8WVX - chains C and D of the 4 polymer chains in the assembly; structure by electron microscopy, 3.32 A resolution.

Chain C (and D):
Molecule: Norrin
Organism: Homo sapiens
Notes: chain D of this document is another copy of the same molecule, construct and numbering; everything in this record applies to it too
UniProt: Q00604 (NDP_HUMAN); residues 31-133 here = UniProt positions 31-133
Amino-acid sequence (103 residues; numbered 31 to 133; the number before each row is that of its first residue):
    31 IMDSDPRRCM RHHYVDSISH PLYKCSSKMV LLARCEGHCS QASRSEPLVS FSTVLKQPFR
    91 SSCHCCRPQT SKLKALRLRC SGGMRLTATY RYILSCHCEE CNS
Unresolved in the structure: 31-33 (chain D: 31-34)
Cystine bridges: C55-C110, C65-C126, C69-C128
Curated features (UniProtKB/Swiss-Prot):
  - natural variant: R38 (R38C: In ND and EVR2), C39 (C39R: In ND), R41 (R41K: In EVR2; R41S: In persistent fetal vasculature syndrome), H42 (H42R: In EVR2), H43 (H43Q: In ND; H43R: In ND), Y44 (Y44C: In ND), V45 (V45E: In ND; V45M: In ND), K54 (K54N: In EVR2), C55 (C55R: In ND), K58 (K58N: In ND and EVR2), V60 (V60E: In ND), L61 (L61F: In ND; L61I: In EVR2; L61P: In ND), 30 further natural variant entries in UniProt
  - mutagenesis: C95 (C95A: Impairs oligomerization)

Interface between chain C and chain D:
Cross-chain cystine bridges: C93(C)-C95(D), C95(C)-C93(D)
Contacting residue pairs (50):
  Y44(C) with P77(D)
  I48(C) with V79(D), hydrophobic; F81(D), hydrophobic
  S49(C) with F81(D)
  H50(C) with F81(D)
  A63(C) with P77(D)
  R64(C) with E76(D)
  C65(C) with R74(D); S75(D), hydrogen bond (backbone-backbone)
  E66(C) with S73(D)
  G67(C) with S73(D)
  H68(C) with S70(D), hydrogen bond (side chain-backbone); A72(D)
  A72(C) with H68(D)
  S73(C) with E66(D); G67(D)
  R74(C) with C65(D); E66(D), salt bridge
  S75(C) with R64(D); C65(D), hydrogen bond (backbone-backbone); P98(D)
  P77(C) with Y44(D); A63(D)
  V79(C) with Y120(D), hydrophobic
  S80(C) with A118(D); T119(D)
  F81(C) with I48(D), hydrophobic; S49(D); H50(D); T117(D)
  L85(C) with L103(D), hydrophobic
  F89(C) with R121(D); I123(D), hydrophobic
  C93(C) with C95(D), disulfide
  H94(C) with C93(D)
  C95(C) with C93(D), disulfide
  C96(C) with S73(D), hydrogen bond (backbone-side chain)
  R97(C) with N132(D)
  P98(C) with S75(D)
  S101(C) with F89(D)
  L103(C) with L85(D), hydrophobic
  T117(C) with F81(D)
  A118(C) with S80(D); F81(D), hydrophobic
  T119(C) with S80(D), hydrogen bond (backbone-backbone)
  R121(C) with P88(D)
  I123(C) with S75(D); F89(D), hydrophobic
  C131(C) with C131(D), hydrogen bond; N132(D)
Other interface residues (no listed pair), chain C (42 interface residues in all): P51, L62, S70, E76, S82, P88, L108, Y120
Other interface residues (no listed pair), chain D (44 interface residues in all): P51, L62, L78, S82, S91, H94, C96, S101, L116

In short:
42 residues of chain C face 44 of chain D across their interface; the contacts include 2 disulfide bonds, 6
hydrogen bonds and 1 salt bridge. Polar contacts include R74(C)-E66(D), H68(C)-S70(D) and C96(C)-S73(D).
UniProt lists one mutagenesis site on chain C.
Chain C and chain D are both Norrin (Homo sapiens); the structure, Cryo-EM structure of LGR4 in complex with
Norrin(dimer), was determined by electron microscopy.
